7PEX - chains a and J of the 11 polymer chains in the assembly; structure by electron microscopy, 5.10 A resolution (low resolution: residue-level contacts below are approximate; hydrogen-bond / salt-bridge calls are withheld).

# Chain a
Name: Histone H3.2
From: Homo sapiens
Reference sequence: Q71DI3 (H32_HUMAN); residues 0-135 here correspond to UniProt positions 1-136 (UniProt number = residue number + 1)
Amino-acid sequence (136 residues; row label = number of the first residue in the row; numbering starts at 0):
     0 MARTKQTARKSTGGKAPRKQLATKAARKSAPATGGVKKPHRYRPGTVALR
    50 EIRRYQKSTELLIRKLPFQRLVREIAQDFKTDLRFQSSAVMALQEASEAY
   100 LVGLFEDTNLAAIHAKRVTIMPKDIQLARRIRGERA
Not modelled in the structure: 0-36, 134-135
Sequence notes: engineered mutation Ala110 (Cys111 in Q71DI3)
Curated features (UniProtKB/Swiss-Prot):
  - modified residue: Arg2 (Asymmetric dimethylarginine), Thr3 (Phosphothreonine), Lys4 (Allysine), Gln5 (5-glutamyl dopamine), Thr6 (Phosphothreonine), Arg8 (Citrulline), Lys9 (N6,N6,N6-trimethyllysine), Ser10 (ADP-ribosylserine), Thr11 (Phosphothreonine), Lys14 (N6-(2-hydroxyisobutyryl)lysine), Arg17 (Asymmetric dimethylarginine), Lys18 (N6-(2-hydroxyisobutyryl)lysine), Lys23 (N6-(2-hydroxyisobutyryl)lysine), Arg26 (Citrulline), Lys27 (N6,N6,N6-trimethyllysine), Ser28 (ADP-ribosylserine), Lys36 (N6,N6,N6-trimethyllysine), Lys37 (N6-methyllysine), Tyr41 (Phosphotyrosine), Lys56 (N6,N6,N6-trimethyllysine) and 8 more in UniProt
  - lipidation: Lys18 (N6-decanoyllysine)

# Chain J
Molecule: 177-nt DNA strand
From: synthetic construct
Sequence (177 nucleotides; row label = number of the first residue in the row):
   342 GGGTCCGGCACTGGAACAGGATGTATATATGTGACACGTGCCTGGAGACT
   392 AGGGAGTAATCCCCTTGGCGGTTAAAACGCGGGGGACAGCGCGTACGTGC
   442 GTTTAAGCGGTGCTAGAGCTGTCTACGACCAATTGAGCGGCCTCGGCACC
   492 GGGATTCTCCAGGGGATCCGGATGCTC

# Chain a / chain J interface
Pairs across the interface - 27 pairs, chain a then chain J:
  His39(a) - DG440(J)
  Arg40(a) - DG438(J)
  Arg40(a) - DT439(J)
  Arg40(a) - DG440(J)
  Tyr41(a) - DT363(J)
  Tyr41(a) - DG364(J)
  Tyr41(a) - DG440(J)
  Pro43(a) - DG438(J)
  Pro43(a) - DT439(J)
  Gly44(a) - DG438(J)
  Gly44(a) - DT439(J)
  Thr45(a) - DT439(J)
  Val46(a) - DT439(J)
  Val46(a) - DG440(J)
  Ala47(a) - DT439(J)
  Arg49(a) - DG364(J)
  Arg49(a) - DT365(J)
  Lys56(a) - DA366(J)
  Arg63(a) - DA447(J)
  Arg63(a) - DG448(J)
  Lys64(a) - DG448(J)
  Leu65(a) - DG448(J)
  Pro66(a) - DA447(J)
  Arg69(a) - DA447(J)
  Arg83(a) - DG457(J)
  Lys115(a) - DC428(J)
  Lys115(a) - DA429(J)
Interface residues without a listed pair, chain a (19 interface residues in all): Arg42, Arg53
Interface residues without a listed pair, chain J (13 interface residues in all): DA456

# In short
19 residues of chain a and 13 residues of chain J are in contact.
Chain a is Histone H3.2 (Homo sapiens) and chain J is a 177-nt DNA strand (synthetic construct); the
structure, Nucleosome 2 of the 4x177 nucleosome array containing H1, was determined by electron microscopy,
deposited together with 7PET, 7PEU, 7PEV, 7PEW, 7PEY, 7PEZ and 16 further entries.
